Entry 4ZVU (X-ray diffraction, 2.60 A resolution); this record covers chains A and C of the 6 polymer chains in the assembly.

# Chain A
Name: Caspase-7
Source organism: Homo sapiens
Notes: EC 3.4.22.60
Reference sequence: P55210 (CASP7_HUMAN); numbering as in UniProt (aligned over 1-198)
Chain sequence (198 residues; row label = number of the first residue in the row):
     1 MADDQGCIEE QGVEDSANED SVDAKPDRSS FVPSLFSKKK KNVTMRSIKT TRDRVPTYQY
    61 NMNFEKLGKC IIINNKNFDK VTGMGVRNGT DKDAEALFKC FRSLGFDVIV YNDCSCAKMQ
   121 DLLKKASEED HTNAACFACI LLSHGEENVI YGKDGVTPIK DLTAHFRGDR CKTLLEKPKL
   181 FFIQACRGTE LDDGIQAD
Disordered / not traced: 1-57, 197-198

# Chain C
Name: Caspase-7
Source organism: Homo sapiens
Notes: EC 3.4.22.60
Reference sequence: P55210 (CASP7_HUMAN); residues 301-498 here correspond to UniProt positions 1-198 (UniProt number = residue number - 300)
Chain sequence (198 residues; numbered 301 to 498; the number before each row is that of its first residue):
   301 MADDQGCIEE QGVEDSANED SVDAKPDRSS FVPSLFSKKK KNVTMRSIKT TRDRVPTYQY
   361 NMNFEKLGKC IIINNKNFDK VTGMGVRNGT DKDAEALFKC FRSLGFDVIV YNDCSCAKMQ
   421 DLLKKASEED HTNAACFACI LLSHGEENVI YGKDGVTPIK DLTAHFRGDR CKTLLEKPKL
   481 FFIQACRGTE LDDGIQAD
Disordered / not traced: 301-356, 497-498

# How chain A and chain C interact
Residue-residue contacts (6; chain A residue first):
  Asp169(A) with Ile495(C)
  Leu175(A) with Ile495(C), hydrophobic; Gln496(C)
  Glu190(A) with Lys460(C), salt bridge
  Ile195(A) with Leu475(C), hydrophobic
  Gln196(A) with Leu475(C)
Also at the interface, not in a pair above, chain A (8 interface residues in all): Gly168, Lys172, Glu176
Also at the interface, not in a pair above, chain C (8 interface residues in all): Gly468, Asp469, Lys472, Glu476

# In short
The chain A/chain C interface involves 8 residues from each chain; the contacts include 1 salt bridge. The
salt-bridged pair is Glu190(A)-Lys460(C).
Chain A and chain C are both Caspase-7 (Homo sapiens); the structure, Caspase-7 wild-type bound to the
caspase-6 cognate tetrapeptide inhibitor Ac-VEID-cho, was determined by X-ray diffraction, deposited together
with 4ZVO, 4ZVP, 4ZVQ, 4ZVR, 4ZVS and 4ZVT.
